PDB entry 4JSQ | X-ray diffraction, 2.80 A resolution | chains M and b of the 30 polymer chains in the assembly

== Chain M ==
Name: Proteasome subunit beta type-7
Organism: Saccharomyces cerevisiae
Notes: EC 3.4.25.1
UniProtKB: P30657 (PSB7_YEAST); residues 1-233 here correspond to UniProt positions 34-266 (UniProt number = residue number + 33)
Amino-acid sequence (233 residues; numbered 1 to 233; the number before each row is that of its first residue):
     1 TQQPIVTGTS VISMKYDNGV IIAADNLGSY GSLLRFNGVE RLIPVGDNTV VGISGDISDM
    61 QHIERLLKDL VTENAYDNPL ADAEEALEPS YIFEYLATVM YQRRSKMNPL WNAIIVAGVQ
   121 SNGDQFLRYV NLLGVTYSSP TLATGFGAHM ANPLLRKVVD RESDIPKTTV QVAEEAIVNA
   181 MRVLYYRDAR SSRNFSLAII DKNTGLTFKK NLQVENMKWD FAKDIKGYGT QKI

== Chain b ==
Name: Proteasome subunit beta type-1
Organism: Saccharomyces cerevisiae
Notes: EC 3.4.25.1
UniProtKB: P38624 (PSB1_YEAST); residues 1-196 here correspond to UniProt positions 20-215 (UniProt number = residue number + 19)
Amino-acid sequence (196 residues; numbered 1 to 196; the number before each row is that of its first residue):
     1 TSIMAVTFKD GVILGADSRT TTGAYIANRV TDKLTRVHDK IWCCRSGSAA DTQAIADIVQ
    61 YHLELYTSQY GTPSTETAAS VFKELCYENK DNLTAGIIVA GYDDKNKGEV YTIPLGGSVH
   121 KLPYAIAGSG STFIYGYCDK NFRENMSKEE TVDFIKHSLS QAIKWDGSSG GVIRMVVLTA
   181 AGVERLIFYP DEYEQL
Curated features (UniProtKB/Swiss-Prot):
  - active site: Thr1 (Nucleophile)

== How chain M and chain b interact ==
Pairs across the interface - 62 pairs, chain M then chain b:
  Ser32(M) with Trp165(b); Asp166(b); Gly167(b), hydrogen bond (backbone-backbone)
  Leu33(M) with Phe133(b), hydrophobic; Trp165(b)
  Leu34(M) with Lys164(b); Trp165(b), hydrogen bond (backbone-backbone)
  Arg35(M) with Trp165(b)
  Phe146(M) with Ala24(b); Tyr25(b), hydrophobic
  Tyr185(M) with Glu194(b), hydrogen bond
  Tyr186(M) with Ile26(b); Arg29(b)
  Arg187(M) with Ala24(b); Tyr25(b); Ile26(b), hydrogen bond (backbone-backbone); Ala27(b), hydrogen bond (side chain-backbone); Arg29(b)
  Asp188(M) with Ala24(b); Ile26(b)
  Ala189(M) with Arg19(b); Thr21(b); Ala24(b), hydrogen bond (backbone-backbone); Ile26(b); Gly167(b)
  Arg190(M) with Gly167(b)
  Arg193(M) with Asp191(b), salt bridge; Glu194(b), salt bridge
  Lys218(M) with Arg29(b), hydrogen bond (backbone-side chain)
  Trp219(M) with Arg29(b); Gly171(b); Val172(b), hydrophobic; Tyr189(b); Pro190(b)
  Asp220(M) with Tyr189(b)
  Phe221(M) with Arg29(b); Val30(b), hydrophobic
  Ala222(M) with Val30(b), hydrophobic; Val172(b), hydrophobic; Arg174(b), hydrogen bond (backbone-side chain); Ile187(b), hydrophobic
  Lys223(M) with Ile187(b); Tyr189(b)
  Ile225(M) with Val30(b), hydrophobic; Arg174(b), hydrogen bond (backbone-side chain)
  Lys226(M) with Asp32(b); Arg185(b)
  Gly227(M) with Asp32(b), hydrogen bond (backbone-side chain)
  Tyr228(M) with Thr35(b); Arg45(b); Gln53(b), hydrogen bond (side chain-backbone); Ala56(b); Asp57(b), hydrogen bond
  Gln231(M) with Asp32(b); Leu34(b); Thr35(b); Arg36(b), hydrogen bond (side chain-backbone); Trp42(b); Arg185(b)
  Ile233(M) with Arg36(b); Trp42(b), hydrophobic; Arg185(b), hydrogen bond (backbone-side chain)
Also at the interface, not in a pair above, chain M (26 interface residues in all): Met150, Met217
Also at the interface, not in a pair above, chain b (34 interface residues in all): Asn28, Ile163, Ser168

== Summary ==
The interface between chain M and chain b involves 26 residues on one side and 34 on the other; the contacts
include 14 hydrogen bonds and 2 salt bridges. Polar pairs include Arg193(M)-Asp191(b), Arg193(M)-Glu194(b) and
Tyr185(M)-Glu194(b). UniProt lists active-site residue Thr1(b) on chain b.
Here chain M is Proteasome subunit beta type-7 and chain b is Proteasome subunit beta type-1, both from
Saccharomyces cerevisiae. Entry 4JSQ (Yeast 20S proteasome in complex with the dimerized linear mimetic of
TMC-95A - yCP:4e) was determined by X-ray diffraction together with 4JSU and 4JT0 from the same study.
